Entry 4JV1 (X-ray diffraction, 2.30 A resolution); this record covers chains A and B of the 3 polymer chains in the assembly.

# Chain A
Protein: DNA polymerase IV
Organism: Sulfolobus solfataricus
Notes: EC 2.7.7.7
Reference sequence: Q97W02 (DPO4_SULSO); residues 1-341 here = UniProt positions 1-341
Amino-acid sequence (347 residues; numbered -5 to 341; the number before each row is that of its first residue; numbers below 1 keep their minus sign (His-5 is residue -5)):
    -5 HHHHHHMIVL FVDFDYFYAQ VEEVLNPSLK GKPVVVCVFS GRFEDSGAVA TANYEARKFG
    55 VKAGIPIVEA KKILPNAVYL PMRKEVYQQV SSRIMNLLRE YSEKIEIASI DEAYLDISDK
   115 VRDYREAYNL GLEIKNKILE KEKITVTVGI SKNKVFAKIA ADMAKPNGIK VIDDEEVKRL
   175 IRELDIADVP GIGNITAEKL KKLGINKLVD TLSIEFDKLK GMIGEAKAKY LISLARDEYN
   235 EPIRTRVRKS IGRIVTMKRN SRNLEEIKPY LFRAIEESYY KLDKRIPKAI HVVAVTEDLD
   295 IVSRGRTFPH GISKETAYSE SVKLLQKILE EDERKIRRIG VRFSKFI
Not modelled in the structure: -5 to 0
Sequence notes: expression tag (-5 to 0)
Ion coordination: Ca2+ site 1: Asp7, Phe8, Asp105 (together with 2'-deoxyguanosine-5'-triphosphate); Ca2+ site 2: Asp7, Asp105, Glu106 (together with 2'-deoxyguanosine-5'-triphosphate); Ca2+ site 3: Ala181, Ile186
Ligand contacts: 2'-deoxyguanosine-5'-triphosphate (DGT): Asp7, Phe8, Asp9, Tyr10, Phe11, Tyr12, Val32, Val43, Ala44, Thr45, Tyr48, Arg51, Ala57, Gly58, Met76, Ile104, Asp105, Lys159
Curated features (UniProtKB/Swiss-Prot):
  - active site: Glu106
  - binding site (Mg(2+)): Asp7, Asp105
  - site: Tyr12 (Substrate discrimination)
  - mutagenesis: Asp105 to Glu106 (Loss of function)

# Chain B
Molecule: 15-nt DNA strand
Sequence (15 nucleotides; numbered 604 to 618; the number before each row is that of its first residue):
   604 CXGAATCCTT CCCCC
Modified residues: HN1 ((6S,8R)-3-(2-deoxy-5-O-phosphono-beta-D-erythro-pentofuranosyl)-8-hydroxy-6-[(1S)-1-hydroxyhexyl]-4,6,7,8-tetrahydropyrimido[1,2-a]purin-10(3H)-one) at position 605

# Chain A / chain B interface
Contacting residue pairs - 33 pairs, chain A then chain B:
  Val32(A) - DC604(B)  phosphate contact
  Val32(A) - HN1_605(B)  sugar contact
  Ser34(A) - DC604(B)  sugar contact
  Gly41(A) - DC604(B)  sugar contact
  Gly58(A) - DC604(B)  base contact
  Lys78(A) - DG606(B)  sugar contact
  Gly218(A) - DC611(B)  phosphate contact
  Glu219(A) - DC611(B)  hydrogen bond to the phosphate
  Ala220(A) - DC610(B)  phosphate contact
  Ala220(A) - DC611(B)  hydrogen bond to the phosphate
  Arg238(A) - DT609(B)  salt bridge to the phosphate
  Val241(A) - DA608(B)  phosphate contact
  Arg242(A) - DA607(B)  phosphate contact
  Arg242(A) - DA608(B)  salt bridge to the phosphate
  Lys243(A) - DA608(B)  hydrogen bond to the phosphate
  Lys243(A) - DT609(B)  phosphate contact
  Ser244(A) - DA607(B)  phosphate contact
  Ser244(A) - DA608(B)  hydrogen bond to the phosphate
  Ile245(A) - DA607(B)  phosphate contact
  Gly246(A) - DA607(B)  hydrogen bond to the phosphate
  Arg247(A) - HN1_605(B)  phosphate contact
  Arg247(A) - DG606(B)  salt bridge to the phosphate
  Ile248(A) - HN1_605(B)  phosphate contact
  Ile248(A) - DG606(B)  hydrogen bond to the phosphate
  Val249(A) - HN1_605(B)  phosphate contact
  Thr250(A) - DC604(B)  sugar contact
  Thr250(A) - HN1_605(B)  hydrogen bond to the phosphate
  Lys275(A) - DG606(B)  salt bridge to the phosphate
  Arg331(A) - DC604(B)  salt bridge to the phosphate
  Arg332(A) - DC604(B)  sugar contact
  Arg332(A) - HN1_605(B)  salt bridge to the phosphate
  Arg336(A) - DG606(B)  sugar contact
  Arg336(A) - DA607(B)  salt bridge to the phosphate
Interface residues without a listed pair, chain A (25 interface residues in all): Ala42, Lys221

# Summary
Chain A and chain B form an interface of 25 and 8 residues respectively; the contacts include 7 hydrogen bonds
and 7 salt bridges. Polar contacts include Glu219(A)-DC611(B), Ala220(A)-DC611(B) and Lys243(A)-DA608(B).
Chain A binds 2'-deoxyguanosine-5'-triphosphate.
Chain A is DNA polymerase IV (Sulfolobus solfataricus) and chain B is a 15-nt DNA strand; the structure,
Ternary complex of gamma-OHPDG adduct modified dna with dna (-1 primer) polymerase iv and incoming dgtp, was
determined by X-ray diffraction together with 4JUZ, 4JV0 and 4JV2 from the same study.
